6C6L - chains K and L of the 15 polymer chains in the assembly; structure by electron microscopy, 3.50 A resolution.

Chain K (and L):
Name: V-type proton ATPase subunit c
Organism: Saccharomyces cerevisiae (strain ATCC 204508 / S288c)
Notes: EC 3.6.3.14; chain L of this document is another copy of the same molecule, construct and numbering; everything in this record applies to it too
UniProtKB: P25515 (VATL1_YEAST); residues 1-160 here = UniProt positions 1-160
Sequence (160 residues; row label = number of the first residue in the row):
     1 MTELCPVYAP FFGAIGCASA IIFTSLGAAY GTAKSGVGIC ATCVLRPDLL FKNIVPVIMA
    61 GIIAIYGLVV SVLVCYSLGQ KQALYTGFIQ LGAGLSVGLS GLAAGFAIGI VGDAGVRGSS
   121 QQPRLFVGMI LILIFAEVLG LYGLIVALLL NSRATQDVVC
Swiss-Prot annotation at these positions:
  - site: Glu137 (Essential for proton translocation)
  - mutagenesis: Glu137 (E137D: Partial inactivation; E137Q/V/K: Inactivation)

Chain K / chain L interface:
Contacting residue pairs (64):
  Glu3(K) - Met1(L)
  Glu3(K) - Val7(L)
  Leu4(K) - Val7(L)  hydrophobic
  Leu4(K) - Gln80(L)
  Ala83(K) - Gln80(L)
  Leu84(K) - Val7(L)
  Tyr85(K) - Pro10(L)  hydrophobic
  Tyr85(K) - Leu78(L)
  Tyr85(K) - Gly79(L)
  Tyr85(K) - Gln80(L)
  Phe88(K) - Val7(L)
  Phe88(K) - Tyr8(L)  hydrophobic
  Phe88(K) - Pro10(L)
  Phe88(K) - Phe11(L)
  Phe88(K) - Ala14(L)
  Leu91(K) - Phe11(L)  hydrophobic
  Leu91(K) - Ile15(L)  hydrophobic
  Gly92(K) - Ala14(L)
  Gly92(K) - Ala18(L)
  Leu95(K) - Ile22(L)
  Ser96(K) - Ile22(L)
  Leu99(K) - Ile22(L)  hydrophobic
  Ser100(K) - Ile22(L)
  Ser100(K) - Ser25(L)  hydrogen bond
  Ala103(K) - Ser25(L)
  Ala103(K) - Leu26(L)  hydrophobic
  Ala103(K) - Ala29(L)
  Ala107(K) - Ala29(L)  hydrophobic
  Ile110(K) - Ala33(L)
  Ala114(K) - Val37(L)  hydrophobic
  Ala114(K) - Cys40(L)
  Gly115(K) - Cys40(L)
  Gly118(K) - Val44(L)
  Gln121(K) - Val44(L)
  Gln122(K) - Cys43(L)
  Gln122(K) - Val44(L)
  Gln122(K) - Pro47(L)
  Arg124(K) - Pro47(L)
  Leu125(K) - Cys43(L)  hydrophobic
  Gly128(K) - Leu50(L)
  Leu131(K) - Ile54(L)  hydrophobic
  Phe135(K) - Ile58(L)  hydrophobic
  Ala136(K) - Thr32(L)
  Leu139(K) - Ser25(L)
  Leu139(K) - Ala28(L)
  Leu139(K) - Ala29(L)
  Leu139(K) - Ala64(L)  hydrophobic
  Tyr142(K) - Ile21(L)
  Tyr142(K) - Ala64(L)  hydrophobic
  Tyr142(K) - Ile65(L)
  Tyr142(K) - Leu68(L)  hydrophobic
  Gly143(K) - Ile21(L)
  Ile145(K) - Leu68(L)  hydrophobic
  Val146(K) - Ile21(L)  hydrophobic
  Val146(K) - Ser71(L)
  Leu149(K) - Cys75(L)
  Leu150(K) - Cys17(L)  hydrophobic
  Leu150(K) - Cys75(L)  hydrophobic
  Arg153(K) - Cys75(L)  hydrogen bond (side chain-backbone)
  Arg153(K) - Tyr76(L)
  Asp157(K) - Gly79(L)
  Val158(K) - Gln80(L)
  Val159(K) - Gln80(L)  hydrogen bond (backbone-side chain)
  Cys160(K) - Gln80(L)
Also at the interface, not in a pair above, chain K (43 interface residues in all): Phe12, Ile89, Leu102, Val111, Ile132
Also at the interface, not in a pair above, chain L (39 interface residues in all): Gly36, Ile39, Leu45, Val57, Val72

Overview:
Chain K and chain L form an interface of 43 and 39 residues respectively; the contacts include 3 hydrogen
bonds. Polar contacts include Ser100(K)-Ser25(L), Arg153(K)-Cys75(L) and Val159(K)-Gln80(L). From UniProt: one
mutagenesis site on chain K.
Both chains are V-type proton ATPase subunit c (Saccharomyces cerevisiae (strain ATCC 204508 / S288c)). Entry
6C6L (Yeast Vacuolar ATPase Vo in lipid nanodisc) was determined by electron microscopy.
